3SHA - chains L and H of the 3 polymer chains in the assembly; structure by X-ray diffraction, 1.52 A resolution.

[Chain L]
Protein: Thrombin light chain
Organism: Homo sapiens
Notes: EC 3.4.21.5
UniProtKB: P00734 (THRB_HUMAN); residues 1-14 here correspond to UniProt positions 336-349 (UniProt number = residue number + 335)
Amino-acid sequence (36 residues; each row starts with the number of its first residue; a row labelled like 14A-14M holds insertion residues (14A, then the next letters in order)):
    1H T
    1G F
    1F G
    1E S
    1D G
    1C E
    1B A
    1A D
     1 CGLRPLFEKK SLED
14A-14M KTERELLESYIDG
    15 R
Unresolved in the structure: 1H, 1G, 1F, 1E, 1D, 14L-14M, 15
Swiss-Prot annotation at these positions:
  - site: Arg-15 (Cleavage)

[Chain H]
Protein: Thrombin heavy chain
Organism: Homo sapiens
Notes: EC 3.4.21.5
UniProtKB: P00734 (THRB_HUMAN); the construct lacks a stretch of the UniProt sequence and is renumbered around it, so the offset changes along the chain: 16-36 = UniProt 364-384; 37-60 = UniProt 386-409; 61-77 = UniProt 419-435; 78-97 = UniProt 437-456; 7 more segments
Amino-acid sequence (259 residues; row label = number of the first residue in the row; note: 1 number in that range is skipped by the numbering (no residue carries it; nothing is unmodelled there); a row labelled like 60A-60I holds insertion residues (60A, then the next letters in order)):
    16 IVEGSDAEIG MSPWQVMLFR K
   36A S
    37 PQELLCGASL ISDRWVLTAA HCLL
60A-60I YPPWDKNFT
    61 ENDLLVRIGK HSRTRYE
   77A R
    78 NIEKISMLEK IYIHPRYNWR
   97A E
    98 NLDRDIALMK LKKPVAFSDY IHPVCLPDRE TA
129A-129C ASL
   130 LQAGYKGRVT GWGNLKETWT
149A-149E ANVGK
   150 GQPSVLQVVN LPIVERPVCK DSTRIRITDN MFCAG
  184A Y
   185 KP
186A-186D DEGK
   187 RGDACEGDSG GPFVMKSP
204A-204B FN
   205 NRWYQMGIVS WGE
   219 GCD
  221A R
   222 DGKYGFYTHV FRLKKWIQKV IDQFGE
Unresolved in the structure: 148-149, 149A-149E, 247
Cystine bridges: Cys-42/Cys-58, Cys-168/Cys-182, Cys-191/Cys-220
Covalent attachments: N-acetylglucosamine (NAG) linked to Asn-60G
Residues lining bound ligands: UBTHR97 (P97; D-phenylalanyl-N-[(4-chloropyridin-3-yl)methyl]-L-prolinamide): His-57, Tyr-60A, Trp-60D, Glu-97A, Asn-98, Leu-99, Ile-174, Ala-190, Cys-191, Glu-192, Ser-195, Val-213, Ser-214, Trp-215, Gly-216, Glu-217, Gly-219, Cys-220
Swiss-Prot annotation at these positions:
  - region: Ala-183 to Val-200 (High affinity receptor-binding region which is also known as the TP508 peptide)
  - active site (Charge relay system): His-57, Asp-102, Ser-195
  - glycosylation: Asn-60G (N-linked (GlcNAc...) (complex) asparagine)

[How chain L and chain H interact]
Disulfides between the chains: Cys-1(L)/Cys-122(H)
Residue-residue contacts - 60 pairs, chain L then chain H:
  Cys-1(L) / Pro-120(H)
  Cys-1(L) / Val-121(H)
  Cys-1(L) / Cys-122(H)  disulfide
  Cys-1(L) / Arg-206(H)  hydrogen bond (backbone-side chain)
  Asp-1A(L) / His-119(H)  salt bridge
  Asp-1A(L) / Arg-206(H)
  Ala-1B(L) / Arg-206(H)  hydrogen bond (backbone-side chain)
  Gly-2(L) / Trp-29(H)
  Gly-2(L) / Pro-120(H)  hydrogen bond (backbone-backbone)
  Gly-2(L) / Cys-122(H)
  Gly-2(L) / Arg-206(H)
  Gly-2(L) / Trp-207(H)  hydrogen bond (backbone-backbone)
  Leu-3(L) / His-119(H)  hydrogen bond (backbone-side chain)
  Leu-3(L) / Asn-205(H)
  Leu-3(L) / Arg-206(H)
  Arg-4(L) / Gly-25(H)
  Arg-4(L) / Met-26(H)  hydrogen bond (side chain-backbone)
  Arg-4(L) / Pro-28(H)
  Arg-4(L) / Trp-29(H)
  Arg-4(L) / Arg-137(H)
  Arg-4(L) / Trp-207(H)
  Pro-5(L) / Ser-115(H)
  Pro-5(L) / Asp-116(H)
  Pro-5(L) / His-119(H)
  Leu-6(L) / Ile-24(H)
  Leu-6(L) / Asp-116(H)
  Phe-7(L) / Glu-23(H)
  Phe-7(L) / Ile-24(H)
  Phe-7(L) / Gly-25(H)
  Phe-7(L) / Met-26(H)  hydrophobic
  Glu-8(L) / Lys-202(H)  salt bridge
  Glu-8(L) / Asn-205(H)
  Glu-8(L) / Trp-207(H)  hydrogen bond
  Lys-9(L) / His-119(H)  hydrogen bond
  Asp-14(L) / Glu-23(H)
  Asp-14(L) / Met-26(H)
  Asp-14(L) / Arg-137(H)  salt bridge
  Asp-14(L) / Trp-207(H)
  Lys-14A(L) / Glu-23(H)  hydrogen bond (backbone-side chain)
  Thr-14B(L) / Arg-137(H)  hydrogen bond
  Thr-14B(L) / Asn-159(H)  hydrogen bond
  Glu-14C(L) / Arg-137(H)
  Glu-14C(L) / Lys-202(H)  salt bridge
  Glu-14E(L) / Lys-135(H)  salt bridge
  Glu-14E(L) / Asn-159(H)  hydrogen bond
  Glu-14E(L) / Tyr-184A(H)  hydrogen bond
  Leu-14F(L) / Lys-135(H)
  Leu-14F(L) / Gly-136(H)
  Leu-14F(L) / Asn-159(H)
  Leu-14F(L) / Trp-207(H)  hydrophobic
  Leu-14G(L) / Pro-204(H)  hydrophobic
  Ser-14I(L) / Gly-133(H)
  Ser-14I(L) / Tyr-134(H)
  Ser-14I(L) / Lys-135(H)  hydrogen bond (side chain-backbone)
  Tyr-14J(L) / Tyr-134(H)  hydrophobic
  Tyr-14J(L) / Lys-135(H)  hydrogen bond (side chain-backbone)
  Tyr-14J(L) / Met-201(H)
  Tyr-14J(L) / Lys-202(H)  hydrogen bond (side chain-backbone)
  Tyr-14J(L) / Pro-204(H)
  Ile-14K(L) / Tyr-134(H)  hydrogen bond (backbone-side chain)
Other interface residues (no listed pair), chain L (22 interface residues in all): Glu-1C
Other interface residues (no listed pair), chain H (27 interface residues in all): Tyr-117, Leu-129C

[Summary]
22 residues of chain L face 27 of chain H across their interface; the contacts include 1 disulfide bond, 17
hydrogen bonds and 5 salt bridges. Polar contacts include Asp-1A(L)/His-119(H), Glu-8(L)/Lys-202(H) and
Glu-14E(L)/Lys-135(H). Bound to chain H: UBTHR97. Covalently linked N-acetylglucosamine: at Asn-60G(H).
Chain L is Thrombin light chain and chain H is Thrombin heavy chain, both from Homo sapiens; the structure,
Human Thrombin In Complex With UBTHR97, was determined by X-ray diffraction (same publication as 3P17, 3QTO,
3QTV, 3QWC, 3QX5, 3SHC and 3 further entries).
